PDB entry 6RWU | X-ray diffraction, 1.46 A resolution | chains A and P

[Chain A]
Molecule: 14-3-3 protein sigma
From: Homo sapiens
Reference sequence: P31947 (1433S_HUMAN); residues 1-248 here = UniProt positions 1-248
Chain sequence (253 residues; row label = number of the first residue in the row; numbers below 1 keep their minus sign (Gly-4 is residue -4)):
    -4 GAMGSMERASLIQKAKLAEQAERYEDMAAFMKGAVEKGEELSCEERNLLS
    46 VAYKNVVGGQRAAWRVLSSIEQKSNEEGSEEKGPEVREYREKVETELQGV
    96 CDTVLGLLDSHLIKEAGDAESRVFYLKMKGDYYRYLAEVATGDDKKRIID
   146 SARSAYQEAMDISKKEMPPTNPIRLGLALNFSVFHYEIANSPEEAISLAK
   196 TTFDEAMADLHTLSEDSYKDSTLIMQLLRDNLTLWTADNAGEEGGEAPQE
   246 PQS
Unresolved in the structure: 71-77, 232-248
Covalent attachments: N-[3-(5-carbamimidoylthiophen-3-yl)phenyl]propanamide (KM8) linked to Cys38
Sequence notes: expression tag (-4 to 0)
UniProt features mapped onto this chain:
  - site (Interaction with phosphoserine on interacting protein): Arg56, Arg129
  - modified residue (Phosphoserine): Ser5, Ser74, Ser248

[Chain P]
Molecule: Cellular tumor antigen p53
Reference sequence: P04637 (P53_HUMAN); residue numbers follow UniProt; this construct covers 382-393
Chain sequence (12 residues; numbered 382 to 393; the number before each row is that of its first residue):
   382 KLMFKTEGPDSD
Modified residues: Thr387 (phosphothreonine; TPO)
UniProt features mapped onto this chain:
  - modified residue: Lys382 (N6,N6-dimethyllysine), Ser392 (Phosphoserine)
  - cross-link: Lys386 (Glycyl lysine isopeptide (Lys-Gly) (interchain with G-Cter in SUMO))
  - natural variant: Phe385 (F385L: In a sporadic cancer), Gly389 (G389W: In a sporadic cancer), Ser392 (S392L: In a sporadic cancer)
  - mutagenesis: Lys382 (K382A: Abolishes acetylation by CREBBP; K382R: Abolishes monomethylation by KMT5A), Leu383 (L383A: Abolishes S-315 phosphorylation by CDK2/cyclin A), Phe385 (F385A: Reduced SUMO1 conjugation), Lys386 (K386A: Abolishes SUMO1 conjugation, in vitro and in vivo), Thr387 (T387A: No effect SUMO1 conjugation), Glu388 (E388A: Abolishes SUMO1 conjugation), Ser392 (S392D: Mimics phosphorylation; promotes ability to undergo liquid-liquid phase separation; S392E: Abolished ability to undergo liquid-liquid phase separation)
From the paper describing this entry:
  - post-translational modification sites: Thr387 (citing earlier work)

[Chain A / chain P interface]
Contacting residue pairs - 38 pairs, chain A then chain P:
  Lys49(A) - Thr387(P)
  Lys49(A) - Glu388(P)  hydrogen bond (side chain-backbone)
  Lys49(A) - Pro390(P)  hydrogen bond (side chain-backbone)
  Lys49(A) - Ser392(P)  hydrogen bond (backbone-side chain)
  Asn50(A) - Pro390(P)
  Asn50(A) - Ser392(P)
  Gly53(A) - Ser392(P)
  Gly53(A) - Asp393(P)
  Gly54(A) - Ser392(P)  hydrogen bond (backbone-backbone)
  Arg56(A) - Met384(P)
  Arg56(A) - Thr387(P)
  Arg56(A) - Asp393(P)  salt bridge
  Ala57(A) - Asp393(P)
  Arg60(A) - Met384(P)
  Arg60(A) - Asp393(P)  salt bridge
  Lys122(A) - Glu388(P)  salt bridge
  Arg129(A) - Thr387(P)
  Tyr130(A) - Thr387(P)
  Glu133(A) - Met384(P)
  Gly171(A) - Glu388(P)
  Leu174(A) - Lys386(P)
  Leu174(A) - Thr387(P)
  Leu174(A) - Glu388(P)
  Asn175(A) - Thr387(P)
  Asn175(A) - Glu388(P)  hydrogen bond (side chain-backbone)
  Val178(A) - Phe385(P)  hydrophobic
  Val178(A) - Lys386(P)
  Val178(A) - Thr387(P)
  Tyr181(A) - Phe385(P)  hydrophobic
  Glu182(A) - Lys382(P)  salt bridge
  Glu182(A) - Phe385(P)
  Leu222(A) - Lys386(P)
  Asp225(A) - Lys386(P)  salt bridge
  Asn226(A) - Phe385(P)
  Asn226(A) - Lys386(P)  hydrogen bond (side chain-backbone)
  Leu229(A) - Leu383(P)  hydrophobic
  Leu229(A) - Phe385(P)  hydrophobic
  Trp230(A) - Phe385(P)
Interface residues without a listed pair, chain A (23 interface residues in all): Val46
Interface residues without a listed pair, chain P (11 interface residues in all): Gly389

[In short]
23 residues of chain A face 11 of chain P across their interface; the contacts include 6 hydrogen bonds and 5
salt bridges. Polar pairs include Arg56(A)-Asp393(P), Arg60(A)-Asp393(P) and Lys122(A)-Glu388(P). From
UniProt: 7 mutagenesis sites on chain P. The paper reports a modification site at Thr387(P).
Chain A is 14-3-3 protein sigma (Homo sapiens) and chain P is Cellular tumor antigen p53; the structure,
Fragment AZ-010 binding at the p53pT387/14-3-3 sigma interface, was determined by X-ray diffraction (same
publication as 6R5L, 6RHC, 6RJL, 6RJQ, 6RJZ, 6RK8 and 24 further entries).
